Entry 9PFF (electron microscopy, 3.09 A resolution); this record covers chains G and J of the 14 polymer chains in the assembly.

== Chain G ==
Name: Synaptosomal-associated protein 25
Source organism: Rattus norvegicus
UniProtKB: P60881 (SNP25_RAT); residue numbers follow UniProt; this construct covers 1-83
Chain sequence (84 residues; each row starts with the number of its first residue; numbering starts at 0):
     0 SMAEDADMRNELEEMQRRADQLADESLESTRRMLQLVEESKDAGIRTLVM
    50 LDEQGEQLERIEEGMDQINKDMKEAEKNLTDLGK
Unresolved in the structure: 0-5
Sequence notes: expression tag (0)

== Chain J ==
Name: Syntaxin-1A
Source organism: Rattus norvegicus
UniProtKB: P32851 (STX1A_RAT); residue numbers follow UniProt; this construct covers 191-267
Chain sequence (78 residues; each row starts with the number of its first residue):
   190 MALSEIETRHSEIIKLENSIRELHDMFMDMAMLVESQGEMIDRIEYNVEH
   240 AVDYVERAVSDTKKAVKYQSKARRKKIM
Unresolved in the structure: 190, 259-267
Sequence notes: initiating methionine (190)
Swiss-Prot annotation at these positions:
  - site: Lys253, Ala254 (Microbial infection: Cleavage)
  - cross-link (Glycyl lysine isopeptide (Lys-Gly)): Lys252 (interchain with G-Cter in SUMO), Lys253 (interchain with G-Cter in SUMO), Lys256 (interchain with G-Cter in SUMO)

== Interface between chain G and chain J ==
Pairs across the interface (30):
  Leu21(G) - Glu194(J)
  Leu21(G) - Arg198(J)
  Glu24(G) - Arg198(J)
  Glu24(G) - Ile202(J)
  Ser28(G) - Glu206(J)  hydrogen bond
  Arg31(G) - Glu206(J)  salt bridge
  Met32(G) - Ile202(J)
  Met32(G) - Glu206(J)
  Leu35(G) - Ile209(J)  hydrophobic
  Leu35(G) - His213(J)
  Glu38(G) - His213(J)  salt bridge
  Ser39(G) - Phe216(J)
  Thr46(G) - Met219(J)
  Met49(G) - Val223(J)  hydrophobic
  Gln53(G) - Val223(J)  hydrogen bond (side chain-backbone)
  Gln53(G) - Gln226(J)
  Gln53(G) - Gly227(J)
  Gln56(G) - Ile230(J)
  Gln56(G) - Asp231(J)  hydrogen bond
  Gln56(G) - Glu234(J)  hydrogen bond
  Arg59(G) - Glu234(J)  salt bridge
  Ile60(G) - Ile230(J)  hydrophobic
  Ile60(G) - Ile233(J)  hydrophobic
  Ile60(G) - Glu234(J)
  Ile67(G) - Val244(J)  hydrophobic
  Asp70(G) - Val244(J)
  Asp70(G) - Glu245(J)
  Ala74(G) - Val248(J)  hydrophobic
  Asn77(G) - Lys252(J)
  Leu81(G) - Val255(J)  hydrophobic
Other interface residues (no listed pair), chain G (26 interface residues in all): Ala22, Val36, Leu50, Leu57, Gly63, Met64, Gln66
Other interface residues (no listed pair), chain J (25 interface residues in all): His199, Leu205, Val237, Ala240, Val241

== Summary ==
26 residues of chain G face 25 of chain J across their interface, with 4 hydrogen bonds and 3 salt bridges.
Polar pairs include Arg31(G)-Glu206(J), Glu38(G)-His213(J) and Arg59(G)-Glu234(J).
Here chain G is Synaptosomal-associated protein 25 and chain J is Syntaxin-1A, both from Rattus norvegicus.
Entry 9PFF (Min22bin20S complex (NSF-alphaSNAP-2:2 syntaxin-1a H3:SNAP-25 SN1), non-hydrolyzing, class 27) was
determined by electron microscopy, deposited together with 9OJR, 9OJU, 9OJZ, 9OK3, 9OK5, 9OKC and 17 further
entries.
